PDB entry 6D80 | electron microscopy, 5.00 A resolution (low resolution: residue-level contacts below are approximate; hydrogen-bond / salt-bridge calls are withheld) | chains A and D of the 10 polymer chains in the assembly

[Chain A (and D)]
Molecule: Mitochondrial calcium uniporter
From: Aspergillus fischeri
Notes: chain D of this document is another copy of the same molecule, construct and numbering; everything in this record applies to it too
UniProtKB: A1CWT6 (A1CWT6_NEOFI); numbering as in UniProt (aligned over 75-488)
Amino-acid sequence (416 residues; row label = number of the first residue in the row):
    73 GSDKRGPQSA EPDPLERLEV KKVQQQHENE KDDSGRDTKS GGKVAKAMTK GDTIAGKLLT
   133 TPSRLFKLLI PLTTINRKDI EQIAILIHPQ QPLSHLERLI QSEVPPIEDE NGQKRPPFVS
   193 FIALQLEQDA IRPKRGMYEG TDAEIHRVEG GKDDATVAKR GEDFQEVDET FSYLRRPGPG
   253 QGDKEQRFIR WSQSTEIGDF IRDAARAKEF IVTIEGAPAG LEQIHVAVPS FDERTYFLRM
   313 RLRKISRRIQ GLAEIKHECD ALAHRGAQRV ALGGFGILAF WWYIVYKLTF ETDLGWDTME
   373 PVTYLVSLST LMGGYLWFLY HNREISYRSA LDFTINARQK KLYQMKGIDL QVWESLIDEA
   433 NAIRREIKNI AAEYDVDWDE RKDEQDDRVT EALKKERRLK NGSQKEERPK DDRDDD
Unresolved in the structure: 73-123, 201-257, 400-405, 462-488 (chain D: 73-123, 197-258, 397-403, 462-488)
Differences from the reference sequence: expression tag (73-74); conflict Phe-190 (Ala in A1CWT6)
Curated features (UniProtKB/Swiss-Prot):
  - motif: Trp-368 to Tyr-376 (Selectivity filter)
  - binding site (Ca(2+)): Glu-372
  - mutagenesis: Trp-368 (W368A: Abolished calcium channel activity), Asp-369 (D369E: Increased calcium channel activity. Abolished inhibition by ruthenium red derivative Ru360; D369N: Slightly reduced calcium channel activity ...), Glu-372 (E372Q/D: Abolished calcium channel activity), Pro-373 (P373A: Abolished calcium channel activity)
Bound ions: Ca2+: Glu-372 (shared with 1 residue of chain C)

[Chain A / chain D interface]
Pairs across the interface - 36 pairs, chain A then chain D:
  Arg-136(A) / Glu-268(D)
  Leu-137(A) / Ser-266(D)
  His-160(A) / Pro-164(D)
  His-160(A) / Glu-268(D)
  Gln-162(A) / Gln-163(D)
  Gln-162(A) / Pro-164(D)
  Gln-163(A) / Pro-164(D)
  Gln-163(A) / Ser-166(D)
  Gln-163(A) / Gln-265(D)
  Gln-163(A) / Ser-266(D)
  His-167(A) / Ser-166(D)
  His-167(A) / Gln-265(D)
  Arg-170(A) / Glu-169(D)
  Gln-185(A) / Asn-183(D)
  Glu-372(A) / Trp-368(D)
  Glu-372(A) / Glu-372(D)
  Pro-373(A) / Trp-368(D)
  Tyr-376(A) / Trp-353(D)
  Tyr-376(A) / Thr-375(D)
  Leu-377(A) / Trp-354(D)
  Leu-377(A) / Val-357(D)
  Leu-380(A) / Trp-353(D)
  Ser-381(A) / Trp-354(D)
  Met-384(A) / Leu-350(D)
  Met-384(A) / Ala-351(D)
  Met-384(A) / Trp-354(D)
  Tyr-387(A) / Ala-343(D)
  Phe-390(A) / Thr-406(D)
  Phe-390(A) / Ile-407(D)
  Leu-391(A) / Gln-340(D)
  Leu-391(A) / Ile-407(D)
  His-393(A) / Asn-408(D)
  Asn-394(A) / Asn-408(D)
  Glu-396(A) / Asn-408(D)
  Tyr-399(A) / Glu-426(D)
  Gln-423(A) / Arg-437(D)
Also at the interface, not in a pair above, chain A (27 interface residues in all): Pro-164, Leu-383, Leu-388, Ser-427
Also at the interface, not in a pair above, chain D (30 interface residues in all): Gln-162, Arg-170, Gly-346, Phe-347, Tyr-358, Thr-361, Asp-430

[Overview]
The interface between chain A and chain D involves 27 residues on one side and 30 on the other. Curated
annotation (UniProt) lists Ca2+-binding residue Glu-372(A) and 4 mutagenesis sites on chain A.
Chain A and chain D are both Mitochondrial calcium uniporter (Aspergillus fischeri); the structure, Cryo-EM
structure of the mitochondrial calcium uniporter from N. fischeri bound to saposin, was determined by electron
microscopy (same publication as 6D7W).
